PDB entry 3JSF | X-ray diffraction, 1.93 A resolution | chains B and C of the 3 polymer chains in the assembly

[Chain B (and C)]
Name: Macrophage migration inhibitory factor
From: Homo sapiens
Notes: EC 5.3.2.1, 5.3.3.12; chain C of this document is another copy of the same molecule, construct and numbering; everything in this record applies to it too
UniProt: P14174 (MIF_HUMAN); residues 1-114 here correspond to UniProt positions 2-115 (UniProt number = residue number + 1)
Chain sequence (122 residues; row label = number of the first residue in the row):
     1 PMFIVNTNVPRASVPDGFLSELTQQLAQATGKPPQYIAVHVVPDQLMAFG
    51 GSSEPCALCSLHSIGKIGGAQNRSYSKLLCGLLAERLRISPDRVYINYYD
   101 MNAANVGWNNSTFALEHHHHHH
Not modelled in the structure: 118-122 (chain C: 119-122)
Glycans and other covalent adducts: 7-(2-fluorobenzyl)quinolin-8-ol (XV1) linked to Pro1
Construct notes: expression tag (115-122)
Residues lining bound ligands: 7-(2-fluorobenzyl)quinolin-8-ol (XV1): Met2, Lys32, Tyr36, His62, Ser63, Ile64, Met101, Val106, Phe113

[How chain B and chain C interact]
Residue-residue contacts (58):
  Asn6(B) - His40(C)
  Gln45(B) - His40(C)  hydrogen bond
  Gln45(B) - Val42(C)
  Leu46(B) - Arg11(C)
  Leu46(B) - Leu19(C)  hydrophobic
  Leu46(B) - His40(C)
  Leu46(B) - Val41(C)  hydrogen bond (backbone-backbone)
  Met47(B) - Leu19(C)
  Met47(B) - Val39(C)
  Met47(B) - His40(C)
  Ala48(B) - Leu19(C)
  Ala48(B) - Ala38(C)
  Ala48(B) - Val39(C)  hydrogen bond (backbone-backbone)
  Phe49(B) - Gln35(C)
  Phe49(B) - Ile37(C)
  Gly50(B) - Pro34(C)
  Gly50(B) - Gln35(C)
  Gly50(B) - Ile37(C)  hydrogen bond (backbone-backbone)
  Gly51(B) - Thr23(C)
  Leu58(B) - Ile4(C)  hydrophobic
  Leu58(B) - Ala38(C)  hydrophobic
  Leu58(B) - His40(C)
  Ile67(B) - Asn105(C)
  Asn72(B) - Ala104(C)  hydrogen bond (side chain-backbone)
  Asn72(B) - Asn105(C)
  Asn72(B) - Thr112(C)
  Arg73(B) - Asn110(C)
  Arg73(B) - Ser111(C)
  Arg73(B) - Thr112(C)
  Arg73(B) - Ala114(C)  hydrogen bond (side chain-backbone)
  Arg73(B) - His117(C)  hydrogen bond (side chain-backbone)
  Ser76(B) - Gly107(C)
  Ser76(B) - Asn110(C)
  Ser76(B) - Ser111(C)  hydrogen bond (side chain-backbone)
  Ser76(B) - Thr112(C)
  Lys77(B) - Asn110(C)  hydrogen bond (backbone-backbone)
  Cys80(B) - Asn110(C)  hydrogen bond (side chain-backbone)
  Pro91(B) - Asn109(C)  hydrogen bond (backbone-backbone)
  Pro91(B) - Asn110(C)
  Asp92(B) - Trp108(C)  hydrogen bond (backbone-side chain)
  Asp92(B) - Asn109(C)
  Val94(B) - Gly107(C)
  Val94(B) - Trp108(C)
  Tyr95(B) - Tyr36(C)  hydrogen bond (side chain-backbone)
  Tyr95(B) - Gly107(C)
  Tyr95(B) - Trp108(C)
  Tyr95(B) - Phe113(C)  hydrophobic
  Ile96(B) - Asn105(C)
  Ile96(B) - Val106(C)
  Ile96(B) - Gly107(C)  hydrogen bond (backbone-backbone)
  Asn97(B) - Met2(C)
  Asn97(B) - His62(C)
  Asn97(B) - Met101(C)
  Asn97(B) - Asn105(C)
  Tyr98(B) - Met101(C)
  Tyr98(B) - Asn105(C)  hydrogen bond (backbone-backbone)
  Tyr98(B) - Gly107(C)
  Tyr99(B) - His62(C)  hydrogen bond
Interface residues without a listed pair, chain B (25 interface residues in all): Gly81, Arg93
Interface residues without a listed pair, chain C (31 interface residues in all): Val14, Ser20, His118

[Summary]
Chain B and chain C form an interface of 25 and 31 residues respectively; the contacts include 16 hydrogen
bonds. Among the polar pairs are Gln45(B)-His40(C), Asn72(B)-Ala104(C) and Arg73(B)-Ala114(C). Covalently
linked 7-(2-fluorobenzyl)quinolin-8-ol: at Pro1(B).
Chain B and chain C are both Macrophage migration inhibitory factor (Homo sapiens); the structure, Crystal
structure of macrophage migration inhibitory factor (mif) with hydroxyquinoline inhibitor 638 at 1.93a
resolution, was determined by X-ray diffraction together with 3JSG and 3JTU from the same study.
